Entry 2QQL (X-ray diffraction, 3.10 A resolution); this record covers chains A and H of the 3 polymer chains in the assembly.

Chain A:
Molecule: Neuropilin-2
From: Homo sapiens
Notes: fragment: CUB 1, CUB2, F5/8 type C 1, and C2 domains
Reference sequence: O60462 (NRP2_HUMAN); numbering as in UniProt (aligned over 23-595)
Chain sequence (579 residues; each row starts with the number of its first residue):
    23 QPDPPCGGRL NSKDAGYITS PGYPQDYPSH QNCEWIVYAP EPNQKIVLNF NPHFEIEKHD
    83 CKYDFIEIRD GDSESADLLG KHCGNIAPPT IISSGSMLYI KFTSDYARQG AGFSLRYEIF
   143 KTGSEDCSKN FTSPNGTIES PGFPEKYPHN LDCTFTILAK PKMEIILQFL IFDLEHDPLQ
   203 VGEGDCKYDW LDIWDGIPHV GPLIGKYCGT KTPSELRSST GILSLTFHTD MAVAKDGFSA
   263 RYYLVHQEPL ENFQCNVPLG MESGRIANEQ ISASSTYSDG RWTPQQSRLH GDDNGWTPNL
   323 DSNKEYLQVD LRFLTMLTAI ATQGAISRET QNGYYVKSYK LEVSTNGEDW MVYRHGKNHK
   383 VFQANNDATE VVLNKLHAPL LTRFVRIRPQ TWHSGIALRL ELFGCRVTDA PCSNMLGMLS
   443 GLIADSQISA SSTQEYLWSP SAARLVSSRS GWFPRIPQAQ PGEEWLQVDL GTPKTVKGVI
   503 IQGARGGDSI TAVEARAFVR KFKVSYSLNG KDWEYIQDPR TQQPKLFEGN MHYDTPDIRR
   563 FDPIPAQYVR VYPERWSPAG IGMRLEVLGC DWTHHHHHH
Unresolved in the structure: 23-25, 197-207, 509-516, 596-598
Sequence notes: expression tag (596-601)
UniProt features mapped onto this chain:
  - binding site (Ca(2+)): Glu197, Asp211, Asp252
  - glycosylation (N-linked (GlcNAc...) asparagine): Asn152, Asn157
  - natural variant: Arg334 (R334C: Rare variant), Arg428 (R428W: Rare variant)
Disulfide bonds: Cys28-Cys55, Cys83-Cys105, Cys149-Cys175, Cys208-Cys230, Cys277-Cys427, Cys434-Cys592

Chain H:
Molecule: Antibody Heavy Chain
From: Homo sapiens
Notes: antibody fragment or engineered binder
Chain sequence (231 residues; each row starts with the number of its first residue; a row labelled like 82A-82C holds insertion residues (82A, then the next letters in order)):
     1 EVQLVESGGG LVQPGGSLRL SCAASGFTIS GYGIHWVRQA PGKGLEWVAY IY
   52A P
    53 DSGYTDYADS VKGRFTISAD TSKNTAYLQM
82A-82C NSL
    83 RAEDTAVYYC AREDFRNR
100A-100G RRLWYVM
   101 DYWGQGTLVT VSSASTKGPS VFPLAPSSKS TSGGTAALGC LVKDYFPEPV TVSWNSGALT
   161 SGVHTFPAVL QSSGLYSLSS VVTVPSSSLG TQTYICNVNH KPSNTKVDKK VEPKSCDKTH
Unresolved in the structure: 129-133, 217-220
Disulfide bonds: Cys22-Cys92, Cys140-Cys196

Interface between chain A and chain H:
Contacting residue pairs (18):
  Pro46(A) with Arg100A(H)
  Phe72(A) with Tyr56(H)
  Asn73(A) with Tyr56(H), hydrogen bond; Tyr100E(H)
  Pro74(A) with Tyr52(H), hydrophobic; Ser54(H); Tyr56(H); Phe97(H)
  His75(A) with Tyr52(H), hydrogen bond; Glu95(H), salt bridge; Phe97(H); Trp100D(H); Tyr100E(H), hydrogen bond
  Phe76(A) with Trp100D(H)
  Glu77(A) with Arg100A(H)
  Asn107(A) with Asn99(H), hydrogen bond
  Ala133(A) with Arg100A(H); Trp100D(H), hydrophobic
Interface residues without a listed pair, chain A (10 interface residues in all): Tyr45

Summary:
The interface between chain A and chain H involves 10 residues on one side and 9 on the other; the contacts
include 4 hydrogen bonds and 1 salt bridge. Among the polar pairs are His75(A)-Glu95(H), Asn73(A)-Tyr56(H) and
His75(A)-Tyr52(H).
Here chain A is Neuropilin-2 and chain H is Antibody Heavy Chain, both from Homo sapiens. Entry 2QQL
(Neuropilin-2 a1a2b1b2 Domains in Complex with a Semaphorin-Blocking Fab) was determined by X-ray diffraction.
